2DD5 - chains A and J of the 12 polymer chains in the assembly; structure by X-ray diffraction, 2.00 A resolution.

Chain A (and J):
Molecule: Thiocyanate hydrolase alpha subunit
Source organism: Thiobacillus thioparus
Notes: EC 3.5.5.8; chain J of this document is another copy of the same molecule, construct and numbering; everything in this record applies to it too
UniProt: O66187 (SCNA_THITI); residues 2-126 here correspond to UniProt positions 1-125 (UniProt number = residue number - 1)
Sequence (126 residues; numbered 1 to 126; the number before each row is that of its first residue):
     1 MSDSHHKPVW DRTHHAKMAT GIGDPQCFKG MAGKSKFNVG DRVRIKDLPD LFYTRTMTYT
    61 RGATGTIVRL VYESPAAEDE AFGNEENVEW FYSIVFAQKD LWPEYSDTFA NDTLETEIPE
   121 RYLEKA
Unresolved in the structure: 1-7 (chain J: 1-6)
Differences from the reference sequence: initiating methionine (1)

Chain A / chain J interface:
Pairs across the interface (8; chain A residue first):
  Pro-8(A) with Val-9(J); Trp-10(J), hydrophobic
  Val-9(A) with Pro-8(J)
  Trp-10(A) with Pro-8(J), hydrophobic; Trp-10(J), hydrophobic
  Gly-83(A) with Lys-7(J)
  Asn-84(A) with Lys-7(J)
  Glu-86(A) with Lys-7(J), salt bridge

Overview:
6 residues of chain A face 4 of chain J across their interface; the contacts include 1 salt bridge. The
salt-bridged pair is Glu-86(A)/Lys-7(J).
Both chains are Thiocyanate hydrolase alpha subunit (Thiobacillus thioparus). Entry 2DD5 (Thiocyanate
hydrolase (SCNase) from Thiobacillus thioparus native holo-enzyme) was determined by X-ray diffraction,
deposited together with 2DD4.
